Entry 1M10 (X-ray diffraction, 3.10 A resolution); this record covers chains A and B.

# Chain A
Molecule: von Willebrand Factor
Organism: Homo sapiens
Notes: fragment: A1 domain
UniProt: P04275 (VWF_HUMAN); residues 498-705 here correspond to UniProt positions 1261-1468 (UniProt number = residue number + 763)
Amino-acid sequence (208 residues; each row starts with the number of its first residue):
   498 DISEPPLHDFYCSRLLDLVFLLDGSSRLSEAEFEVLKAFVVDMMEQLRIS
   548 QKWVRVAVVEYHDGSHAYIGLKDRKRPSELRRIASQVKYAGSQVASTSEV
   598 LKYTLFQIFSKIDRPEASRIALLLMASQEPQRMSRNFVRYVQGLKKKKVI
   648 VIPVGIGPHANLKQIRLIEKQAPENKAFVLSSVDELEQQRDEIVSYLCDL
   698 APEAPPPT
Disordered / not traced: 498-504, 704-705
Differences from the reference sequence: engineered mutation Gln-543 (Arg1306 in P04275)
Curated features (UniProtKB/Swiss-Prot):
  - glycosylation: Ser-500 (O-linked (GalNAc...) serine), Thr-705 (O-linked (GalNAc...) threonine)
Cystine bridges: Cys-509/Cys-695

# Chain B
Molecule: Glycoprotein Ib alpha
Organism: Homo sapiens
Notes: fragment: von Willebrand Factor binding domain
UniProt: P07359 (GP1BA_HUMAN); residues 1-290 here correspond to UniProt positions 17-306 (UniProt number = residue number + 16)
Amino-acid sequence (290 residues; numbered 1 to 290; the number before each row is that of its first residue):
     1 HPICEVSKVASHLEVNCDKRQLTALPPDLPKDTTILHLSENLLYTFSLAT
    51 LMPYTRLTQLNLDRCELTKLQVDGTLPVLGTLDLSHNQLQSLPLLGQTLP
   101 ALTVLDVSFNRLTSLPLGALRGLGELQELYLKGNELKTLPPGLLTPTPKL
   151 EKLSLANNQLTELPAGLLNGLENLDTLLLQENSLYTIPKGFFGSHLLPFA
   201 FLHGNPWLCNCEILYFRRWLQDNAENVYVWKQGVDVKAVTSNVASVQCDN
   251 SDKFPVYKYPGKGCPTLGDEGDTDLYDYYPEEDTEGDKVR
Disordered / not traced: 268-290
Differences from the reference sequence: engineered mutation Gln-21 (Asn37 in P07359), Gln-159 (Asn175 in P07359), Val-239 (Met255 in P07359)
Cystine bridges: Cys-4/Cys-17, Cys-209/Cys-248, Cys-211/Cys-264

# Chain A / chain B interface
Pairs across the interface (42):
  Lys-549(A) with Glu-5(B), salt bridge; Ser-7(B); Val-9(B)
  Asp-560(A) with Thr-240(B)
  Gly-561(A) with Val-239(B); Thr-240(B)
  Ser-562(A) with Lys-237(B); Ala-238(B); Val-239(B), hydrogen bond (backbone-backbone)
  His-563(A) with Val-236(B); Lys-237(B); Ala-238(B)
  Ala-564(A) with Val-236(B); Lys-237(B), hydrogen bond (backbone-backbone)
  Tyr-565(A) with Asp-235(B); Val-236(B)
  Arg-571(A) with Glu-14(B), salt bridge; Asn-16(B); His-37(B), hydrogen bond
  Ile-580(A) with Asp-235(B)
  Glu-596(A) with Tyr-228(B), hydrogen bond; Ser-241(B)
  Lys-599(A) with Pro-198(B), hydrogen bond (side chain-backbone); Phe-199(B); Glu-225(B), hydrogen bond (side chain-backbone); Asn-226(B), hydrogen bond; Tyr-228(B), hydrogen bond
  Tyr-600(A) with Phe-199(B), hydrophobic
  Phe-603(A) with Lys-152(B), hydrogen bond (backbone-side chain); Asp-175(B); Pro-198(B), hydrophobic
  Gln-604(A) with Lys-152(B); Thr-176(B), hydrogen bond; Phe-199(B)
  Ser-607(A) with Glu-128(B); Lys-152(B)
  Lys-608(A) with Thr-103(B); Gln-127(B); Glu-128(B)
  Glu-613(A) with Ser-11(B), hydrogen bond; His-12(B), salt bridge
  Arg-632(A) with Glu-225(B), salt bridge
Also at the interface, not in a pair above, chain A (24 interface residues in all): Leu-512, Trp-550, Arg-579, Asp-610, Pro-612, Asn-633
Also at the interface, not in a pair above, chain B (29 interface residues in all): Lys-8, Ala-10, Glu-151

# In short
24 residues of chain A face 29 of chain B across their interface, with 11 hydrogen bonds and 4 salt bridges.
Polar pairs include Lys-549(A)/Glu-5(B), Arg-571(A)/Glu-14(B) and Glu-613(A)/His-12(B).
Chain A is von Willebrand Factor and chain B is Glycoprotein Ib alpha, both from Homo sapiens; the structure,
Crystal structure of the complex of Glycoprotein Ib alpha and the von Willebrand Factor A1 Domain, was
determined by X-ray diffraction, deposited together with 1M0Z.
